PDB entry 3VOB | X-ray diffraction, 2.70 A resolution | chain A

[Chain A]
Name: Cell division protein FtsZ
Source organism: Staphylococcus aureus
Reference sequence: P0A029 (FTSZ_STAAM); numbering as in UniProt (aligned over 12-316)
Chain sequence (308 residues; each row starts with the number of its first residue):
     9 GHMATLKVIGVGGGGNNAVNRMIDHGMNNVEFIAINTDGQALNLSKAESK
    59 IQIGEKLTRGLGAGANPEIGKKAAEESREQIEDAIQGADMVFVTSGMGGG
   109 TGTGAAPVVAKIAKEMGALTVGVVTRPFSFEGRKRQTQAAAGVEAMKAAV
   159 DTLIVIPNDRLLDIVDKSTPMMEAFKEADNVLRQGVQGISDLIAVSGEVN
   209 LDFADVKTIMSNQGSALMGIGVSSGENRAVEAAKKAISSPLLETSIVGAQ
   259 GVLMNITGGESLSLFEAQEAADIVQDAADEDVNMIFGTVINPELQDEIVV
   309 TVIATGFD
Not modelled in the structure: 9-11, 316
Sequence notes: expression tag (9-11)
Ion coordination: Ca2+: Leu-200, Val-203, Asn-208, Leu-209 (together with pc190723)
Residues lining bound ligands:
  - pc190723 (9PC; 3-[(6-chloro[1,3]thiazolo[5,4-b]pyridin-2-yl)methoxy]-2,6-difluorobenzamide): Gln-192, Gly-193, Gly-196, Ile-197, Asp-199, Leu-200, Val-203, Ser-204, Gly-205, Val-207, Asn-208, Leu-209, Met-226, Gly-227, Ile-228, Asn-263, Gly-295, Thr-296, Val-297, Thr-309, Val-310, Ile-311
  - GDP (guanosine-5'-diphosphate): Gly-20, Gly-21, Gly-22, Asn-25, Arg-29, Asn-44, Gly-104, Met-105, Gly-106, Gly-107, Gly-108, Thr-109, Gly-110, Thr-133, Pro-135, Phe-136, Glu-139, Arg-143, Asn-166, Leu-169, Phe-183, Ala-186
UniProt features mapped onto this chain:
  - binding site (GTP): Gly-21 to Asn-25, Arg-29, Ala-71 to Ala-73, Gly-108 to Gly-110, Glu-139, Arg-143, Asn-166, Asp-187
  - mutagenesis: Asn-208 (N208A: Lack of GTPase activity. Does not polymerize in the presence of calcium ions)
What the authors report for this chain:
  - binding site for pc190723: Gly-193, Gly-196, Ile-197, Leu-200, Val-203, Val-207, Leu-209, Met-226, Ile-228, Asn-263, Thr-309, Ile-311
  - conformationally variable residues (side-chain flip): Leu-200, Val-203, Ile-228, Thr-309
  - mutagenesis - N208A: abolished catalytic activity

[Overview]
Chain A binds GDP and pc190723. Leu-200, Val-203, Asn-208 and Leu-209 form the Ca2+ site. Curated annotation
(UniProt) lists 16 GTP-binding residues and one mutagenesis site. The paper reports a binding site for
pc190723 at Gly-193, Gly-196 and Ile-197 among others; N208A abolishes catalytic activity.
Chain A is Cell division protein FtsZ (Staphylococcus aureus); the structure, Staphylococcus aureus FtsZ with
PC190723, was determined by X-ray diffraction together with 3VO8, 3VO9, 3VOA and 3VPA from the same study.
